Entry 1BDI (X-ray diffraction, 3.00 A resolution); this record covers chains B and A.

== Chain B ==
Molecule: 17-nt DNA strand
Sequence (17 nucleotides; each row starts with the number of its first residue):
   699 TACGCAAACG TTTGCGT

== Chain A ==
Protein: Protein (purine repressor)
Source organism: Escherichia coli
UniProt: P0ACP7 (PURR_ECOLI); residues 2-341 here correspond to UniProt positions 1-340 (UniProt number = residue number - 1)
Sequence (340 residues; numbered 2 to 341; the number before each row is that of its first residue):
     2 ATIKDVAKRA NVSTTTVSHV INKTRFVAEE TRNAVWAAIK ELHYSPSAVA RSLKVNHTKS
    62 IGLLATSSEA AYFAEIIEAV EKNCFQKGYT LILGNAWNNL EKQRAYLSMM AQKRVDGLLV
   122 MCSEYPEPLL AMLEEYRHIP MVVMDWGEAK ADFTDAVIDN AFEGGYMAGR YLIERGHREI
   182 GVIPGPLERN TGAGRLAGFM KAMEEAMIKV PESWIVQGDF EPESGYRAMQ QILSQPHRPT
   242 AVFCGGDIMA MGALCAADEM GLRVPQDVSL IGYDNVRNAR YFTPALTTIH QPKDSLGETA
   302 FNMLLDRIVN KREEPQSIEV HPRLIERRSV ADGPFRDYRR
Disordered / not traced: 2, 341
Residues lining bound ligands: hypoxanthine (HPA): Ala71, Tyr73, Phe74, Ser124, Arg190, Thr192, Arg196, Phe221, Asp275

== Chain B / chain A interface ==
Contacting residue pairs (17; chain B residue first):
  DA700(B) with Ala29(A), phosphate contact
  DC701(B) with Thr17(A), sugar contact; Arg26(A), hydrogen bond to the base; Val28(A), phosphate contact; Ala29(A), hydrogen bond to the phosphate; Thr32(A), hydrogen bond to the phosphate
  DG702(B) with Asn12(A), phosphate contact; Val13(A), phosphate contact; Ser14(A), hydrogen bond to the phosphate; Thr17(A), hydrogen bond to the phosphate; Arg26(A), hydrogen bond to the base
  DC703(B) with Thr16(A), hydrogen bond to the base
  DA704(B) with Thr16(A), hydrogen bond to the base
  DA706(B) with Lys55(A), base contact
  DC707(B) with Leu54(A), base contact; Lys55(A), base contact
  DG708(B) with Leu54(A), sugar contact
Other interface residues (no listed pair), chain B (9 interface residues in all): DT709
Other interface residues (no listed pair), chain A (13 interface residues in all): Phe27, Arg115

== Overview ==
9 residues of chain B face 13 of chain A across their interface; the contacts include 8 hydrogen bonds. Polar
contacts include DC701(B)-Arg26(A), DG702(B)-Arg26(A) and DC703(B)-Thr16(A). Bound to chain A: hypoxanthine.
Chain B is a 17-nt DNA strand and chain A is Protein (purine repressor) (Escherichia coli); the structure,
Purine repressor mutant-hypoxanthine-palindromic operator complex, was determined by X-ray diffraction.
